Entry 8Z9Y (electron microscopy, 2.50 A resolution); this record covers chains A and C of the 6 polymer chains in the assembly.

Chain A:
Protein: Protein TIC 214
Source organism: Arabidopsis thaliana
Reference sequence: P56785 (TI214_ARATH); numbering as in UniProt (aligned over 1-1786)
Chain sequence (1786 residues; row label = number of the first residue in the row):
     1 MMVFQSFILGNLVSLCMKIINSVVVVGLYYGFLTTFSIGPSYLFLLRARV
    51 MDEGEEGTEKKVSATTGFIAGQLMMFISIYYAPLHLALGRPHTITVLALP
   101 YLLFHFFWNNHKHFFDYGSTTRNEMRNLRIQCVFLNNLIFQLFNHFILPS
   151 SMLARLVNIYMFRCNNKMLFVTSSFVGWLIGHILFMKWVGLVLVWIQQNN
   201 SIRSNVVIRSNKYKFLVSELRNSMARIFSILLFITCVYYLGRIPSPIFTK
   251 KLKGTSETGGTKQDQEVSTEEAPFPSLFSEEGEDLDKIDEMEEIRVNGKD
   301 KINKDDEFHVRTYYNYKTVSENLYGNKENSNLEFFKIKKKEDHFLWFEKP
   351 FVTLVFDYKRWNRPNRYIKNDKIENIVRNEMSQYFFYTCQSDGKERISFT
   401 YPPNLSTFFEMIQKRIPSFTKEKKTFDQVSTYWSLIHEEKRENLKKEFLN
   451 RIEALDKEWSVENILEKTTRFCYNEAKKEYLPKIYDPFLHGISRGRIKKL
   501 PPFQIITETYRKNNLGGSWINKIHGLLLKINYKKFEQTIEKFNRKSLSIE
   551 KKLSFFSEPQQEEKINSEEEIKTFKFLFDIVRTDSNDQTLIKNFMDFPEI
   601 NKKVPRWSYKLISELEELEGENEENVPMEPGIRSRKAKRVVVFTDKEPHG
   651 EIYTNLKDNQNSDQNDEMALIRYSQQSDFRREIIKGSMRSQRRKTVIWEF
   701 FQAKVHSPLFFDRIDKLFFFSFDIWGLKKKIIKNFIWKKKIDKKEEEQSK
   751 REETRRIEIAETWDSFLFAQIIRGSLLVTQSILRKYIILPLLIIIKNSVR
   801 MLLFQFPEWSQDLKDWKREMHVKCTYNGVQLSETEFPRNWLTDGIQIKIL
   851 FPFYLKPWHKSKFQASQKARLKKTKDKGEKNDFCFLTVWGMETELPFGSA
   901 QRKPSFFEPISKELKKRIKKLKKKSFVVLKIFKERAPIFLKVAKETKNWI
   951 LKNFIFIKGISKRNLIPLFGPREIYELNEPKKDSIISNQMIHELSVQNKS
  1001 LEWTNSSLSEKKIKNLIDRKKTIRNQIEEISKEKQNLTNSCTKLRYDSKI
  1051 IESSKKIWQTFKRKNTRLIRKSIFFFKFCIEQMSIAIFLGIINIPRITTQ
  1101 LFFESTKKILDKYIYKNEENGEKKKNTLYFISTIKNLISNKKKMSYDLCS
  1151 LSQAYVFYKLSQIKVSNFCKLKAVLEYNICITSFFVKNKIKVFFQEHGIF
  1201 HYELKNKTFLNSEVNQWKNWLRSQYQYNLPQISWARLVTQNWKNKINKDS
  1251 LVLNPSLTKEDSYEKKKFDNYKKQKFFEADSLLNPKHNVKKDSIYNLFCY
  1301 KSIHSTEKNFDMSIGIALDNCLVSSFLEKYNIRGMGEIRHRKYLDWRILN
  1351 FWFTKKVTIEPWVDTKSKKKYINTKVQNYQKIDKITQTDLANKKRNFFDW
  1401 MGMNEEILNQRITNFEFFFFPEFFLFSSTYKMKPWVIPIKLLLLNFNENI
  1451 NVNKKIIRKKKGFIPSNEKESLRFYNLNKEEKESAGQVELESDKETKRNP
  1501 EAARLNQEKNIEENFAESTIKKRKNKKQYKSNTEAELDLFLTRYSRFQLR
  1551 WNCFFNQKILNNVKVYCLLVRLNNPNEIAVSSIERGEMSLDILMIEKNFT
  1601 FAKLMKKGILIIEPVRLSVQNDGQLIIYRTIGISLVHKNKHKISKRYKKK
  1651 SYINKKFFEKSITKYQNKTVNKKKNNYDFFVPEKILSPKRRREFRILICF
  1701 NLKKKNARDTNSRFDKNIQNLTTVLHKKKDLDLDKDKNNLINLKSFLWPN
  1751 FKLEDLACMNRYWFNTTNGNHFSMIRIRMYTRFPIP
Not modelled in the structure: 1-14, 112-123, 197-215, 245-344, 501-517, 535-594, 644-665, 714-1124, 1203-1213, 1249-1278, 1306-1416, 1453-1532, 1553-1602, 1641-1675, 1702-1734

Chain C:
Protein: Actin T1-like protein
Source organism: Arabidopsis thaliana
Reference sequence: Q6IDB3 (Q6IDB3_ARATH); numbering as in UniProt (aligned over 1-98)
Chain sequence (98 residues; numbered 1 to 98; the number before each row is that of its first residue):
     1 MEKYFGNAYRGDPGVPHADADRFVNIWIGSAAFSVLTWVNPYMWQLSNQF
    51 NYHDKWMLFEQYHWKKARAKKQPYEFKWNKIPKEVRDSYYYNWPVYFP
Not modelled in the structure: 1-6

Chain A / chain C interface:
Contacting residue pairs - 98 pairs, chain A then chain C:
  Met-75(A) with Phe-50(C), hydrophobic
  Ser-78(A) with Lys-55(C), hydrogen bond
  Ile-79(A) with Phe-59(C)
  Tyr-80(A) with Leu-58(C); Phe-59(C); Tyr-62(C), hydrophobic; His-63(C)
  Ala-82(A) with Phe-59(C), hydrophobic
  His-85(A) with Lys-55(C); Trp-56(C); Phe-59(C)
  Gly-89(A) with Trp-56(C)
  Pro-91(A) with Tyr-52(C), hydrophobic; Tyr-89(C), hydrophobic
  His-92(A) with Val-85(C)
  Ile-94(A) with Tyr-52(C)
  Thr-95(A) with Phe-97(C)
  Asn-110(A) with Arg-22(C), hydrogen bond
  Asn-144(A) with Asn-48(C); Gln-49(C), hydrogen bond (side chain-backbone); Phe-50(C), hydrogen bond (side chain-backbone); Tyr-52(C), hydrogen bond
  His-145(A) with Asn-48(C); Gln-49(C), hydrogen bond (backbone-backbone)
  Phe-146(A) with Ser-47(C)
  Ile-147(A) with Ser-47(C); Gln-49(C)
  Leu-148(A) with Leu-46(C), hydrophobic
  Ser-151(A) with Ser-47(C), hydrogen bond; Asn-48(C), hydrogen bond (side chain-backbone); Gln-49(C)
  Ala-154(A) with Gln-49(C)
  Arg-155(A) with Ser-47(C); Asn-48(C), hydrogen bond (side chain-backbone); Asn-51(C); Pro-98(C), hydrogen bond (side chain-backbone)
  Asn-158(A) with Phe-50(C)
  Phe-162(A) with Leu-58(C), hydrophobic; Gln-61(C), hydrogen bond (backbone-side chain)
  Lys-167(A) with Gln-61(C), hydrogen bond; Lys-65(C)
  Met-168(A) with Tyr-62(C)
  Arg-226(A) with Asp-21(C); Val-24(C); Asn-25(C)
  Ser-229(A) with Asn-25(C)
  Ile-230(A) with Asn-25(C); Ile-28(C), hydrophobic; Gly-29(C)
  Phe-233(A) with Ile-26(C); Gly-29(C); Ser-30(C)
  Ile-234(A) with Gly-29(C)
  Val-237(A) with Phe-33(C), hydrophobic
  Tyr-238(A) with Met-43(C), hydrophobic
  Arg-242(A) with Leu-46(C); Asn-48(C), hydrogen bond
  Pro-244(A) with Tyr-96(C)
  Leu-345(A) with Lys-77(C); Lys-80(C)
  Trp-346(A) with Lys-80(C)
  Glu-348(A) with Ile-81(C); Pro-82(C)
  Pro-350(A) with Val-85(C), hydrophobic
  Phe-351(A) with Glu-84(C)
  Phe-356(A) with Asn-92(C); Phe-97(C), hydrophobic
  Tyr-358(A) with Tyr-91(C), hydrophobic; Asn-92(C)
  Asn-362(A) with Tyr-96(C), hydrogen bond
  Arg-378(A) with Tyr-91(C)
  Glu-380(A) with Tyr-90(C); Tyr-91(C)
  Met-381(A) with Tyr-90(C)
  Ser-382(A) with Tyr-90(C), hydrogen bond (backbone-side chain)
  Gln-383(A) with Tyr-90(C)
  Tyr-384(A) with His-53(C); Trp-78(C), hydrogen bond (backbone-side chain); Arg-86(C); Tyr-90(C), hydrophobic; Trp-93(C)
  Phe-385(A) with Asn-79(C)
  Phe-386(A) with Phe-76(C), hydrophobic; Trp-78(C); Asn-79(C), hydrogen bond (backbone-side chain)
  Thr-388(A) with Trp-64(C); Phe-76(C)
  Glu-395(A) with Arg-68(C), salt bridge
  Ile-397(A) with Gln-61(C); Trp-64(C); Phe-76(C), hydrophobic
  Phe-399(A) with His-53(C)
  Phe-426(A) with Arg-68(C)
  Glu-599(A) with Lys-83(C), hydrogen bond (backbone-side chain)
  Pro-605(A) with Tyr-91(C)
  Ser-690(A) with Trp-44(C)
  Gln-691(A) with Trp-44(C)
  Phe-700(A) with Trp-38(C), hydrophobic
Other interface residues (no listed pair), chain A (69 interface residues in all): Gln-72, Tyr-81, Leu-86, Leu-88, Arg-90, Pro-149, Met-161, Gly-241, Arg-360, Tyr-387
Other interface residues (no listed pair), chain C (55 interface residues in all): Asp-19, Ala-32, Met-57, Glu-60, Ser-88, Val-95

In short:
The interface between chain A and chain C involves 69 residues on one side and 55 on the other; the contacts
include 18 hydrogen bonds and 1 salt bridge. Polar contacts include Glu-395(A)/Arg-68(C), Ser-78(A)/Lys-55(C)
and Asn-110(A)/Arg-22(C).
Here chain A is Protein TIC 214 and chain C is Actin T1-like protein, both from Arabidopsis thaliana. Entry
8Z9Y (Cryo-EM Structure of the Arabidopsis thaliana TIC Complex) was determined by electron microscopy,
deposited together with 8XKU and 8XKV.
